Entry 9LLD (electron microscopy, 3.60 A resolution); this record covers chains A and D of the 9 polymer chains in the assembly.

== Chain A ==
Name: Core gene UL27 family protein
Organism: Human gammaherpesvirus 8
Reference sequence: Q77UU3 (Q77UU3_HHV8); residues 1-653 here = UniProt positions 1-653
Chain sequence (661 residues; numbered 1 to 661; the number before each row is that of its first residue):
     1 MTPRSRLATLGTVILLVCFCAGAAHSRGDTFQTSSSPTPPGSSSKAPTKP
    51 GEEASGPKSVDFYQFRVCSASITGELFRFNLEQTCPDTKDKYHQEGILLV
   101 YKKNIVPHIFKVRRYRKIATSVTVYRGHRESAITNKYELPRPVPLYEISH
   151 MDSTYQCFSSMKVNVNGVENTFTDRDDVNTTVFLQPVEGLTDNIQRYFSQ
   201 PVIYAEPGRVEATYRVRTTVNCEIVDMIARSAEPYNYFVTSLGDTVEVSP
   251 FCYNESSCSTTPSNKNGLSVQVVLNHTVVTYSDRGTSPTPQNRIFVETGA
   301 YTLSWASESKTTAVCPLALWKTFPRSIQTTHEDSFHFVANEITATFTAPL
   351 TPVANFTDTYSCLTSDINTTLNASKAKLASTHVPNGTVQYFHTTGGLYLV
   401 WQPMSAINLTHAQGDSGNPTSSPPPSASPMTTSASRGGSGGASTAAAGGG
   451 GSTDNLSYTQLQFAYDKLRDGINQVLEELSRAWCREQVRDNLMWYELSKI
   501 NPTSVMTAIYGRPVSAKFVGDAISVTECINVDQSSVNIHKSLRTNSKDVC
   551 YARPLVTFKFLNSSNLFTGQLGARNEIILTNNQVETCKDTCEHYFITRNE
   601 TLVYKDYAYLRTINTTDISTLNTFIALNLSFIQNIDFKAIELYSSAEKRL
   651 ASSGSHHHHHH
Not modelled in the structure: 1-57, 411-453, 654-661
Differences from the reference sequence: conflict His128 (Leu in Q77UU3), Arg129 (Thr in Q77UU3), Arg209 (Trp in Q77UU3), Val210 (Phe in Q77UU3), Glu211 (Pro in Q77UU3), Ala212 (Gly in Q77UU3), Thr213 (Ile in Q77UU3), Gly437 (Arg in Q77UU3), Gly438 (Lys in Q77UU3), Ser439 (Arg in Q77UU3), Gly440 (Arg in Q77UU3), Gly441 (Ser in Q77UU3); expression tag (654-661)
Disulfides: Cys68-Cys528, Cys85-Cys484, Cys315-Cys362

== Chain D ==
Name: 2C4 Fab H chain
Organism: Homo sapiens
Notes: antibody fragment or engineered binder
Chain sequence (252 residues; each row starts with the number of its first residue; numbers below 1 keep their minus sign (Met-18 is residue -18)):
   -18 MGWSCIILFLVATATGVHSQVQLVQSGAELKTPGSSVKVSCKASGGTFSS
    32 NTVSWLRQAPGQGLEWMGRIIPIVDVTNYAQKFQGRVKITADKSTTTAYM
    82 QLSSLRSEDTAVYFCARDDAIDPFSYWGQGTLVTVSSASTKGPSVFPLAP
   132 SSKSTSGGTAALGCLVKDYFPEPVTVSWNSGALTSGVHTFPAVLQSSGLY
   182 SLSSVVTVPSSSLGTQTYICNVNHKPSNTKVDKRVEPKSCDKGSHHHHHH
   232 HH
Not modelled in the structure: -18 to 0, 117-233
Disulfides: Cys22-Cys96

== Interface between chain A and chain D ==
Residue-residue contacts (23; chain A residue first):
  Ser69(A) - Val55(D)
  Ala70(A) - Val55(D)
  Phe560(A) - Ser31(D)
  Phe560(A) - Ile54(D)  hydrophobic
  Phe560(A) - Val55(D)  hydrophobic
  Ser563(A) - Ser31(D)
  Ser563(A) - Asn32(D)  hydrogen bond
  Ser563(A) - Asp99(D)
  Ser563(A) - Asp100(D)
  Ser564(A) - Asp99(D)  hydrogen bond (backbone-side chain)
  Ser564(A) - Asp100(D)  hydrogen bond (backbone-backbone)
  Ser564(A) - Ala101(D)
  Ser564(A) - Ile102(D)  hydrogen bond (side chain-backbone)
  Ser564(A) - Asp103(D)
  Ser564(A) - Pro104(D)
  Asn565(A) - Thr33(D)
  Asn565(A) - Arg50(D)  hydrogen bond
  Asn565(A) - Asp99(D)  hydrogen bond
  Leu566(A) - Arg50(D)  hydrogen bond (backbone-side chain)
  Phe567(A) - Thr33(D)
  Phe567(A) - Arg50(D)
  Phe567(A) - Asn59(D)
  Leu579(A) - Val57(D)  hydrophobic
Also at the interface, not in a pair above, chain A (13 interface residues in all): Ile72, Ile529, Leu561, Asn562
Also at the interface, not in a pair above, chain D (16 interface residues in all): Ile52, Asp56
Interface features reported in the paper:
  - specific contacts: Ser563(A)-Asn32(D) (hydrogen bond), Ser564(A)-Asp99(D) (hydrogen bond)
  - epitope / paratope residues, chain A: Ser563(A), Ser564(A)
  - epitope / paratope residues, chain D: Asn32(D), Asp99(D)

== Overview ==
13 residues of chain A face 16 of chain D across their interface, with 7 hydrogen bonds. Among the polar pairs
are Ser563(A)-Asn32(D), Ser564(A)-Asp99(D) and Ser564(A)-Ile102(D). The paper describes hydrogen bonds between
Ser563(A) and Asn32(D) and Ser564(A) and Asp99(D). The paper reports epitope/paratope residues Ser563(A),
Ser564(A) and Asn32(D) among others.
Chain A is Core gene UL27 family protein (Human gammaherpesvirus 8) and chain D is 2C4 Fab H chain (Homo
sapiens); the structure, Post-fusion ectodomain of KSHV gB in complex with 2C4 Fab, was determined by electron
microscopy together with 8Y48 from the same study.
